3B2E - chains A and B of the 4 polymer chains in the assembly; structure by X-ray diffraction, 3.00 A resolution.

# Chain A (and B)
Protein: ATPase GET3
Source organism: Saccharomyces cerevisiae
Notes: EC 3.6.3.16; chain B of this document is another copy of the same molecule, construct and numbering; everything in this record applies to it too
Amino-acid sequence (362 residues; each row starts with the number of its first residue):
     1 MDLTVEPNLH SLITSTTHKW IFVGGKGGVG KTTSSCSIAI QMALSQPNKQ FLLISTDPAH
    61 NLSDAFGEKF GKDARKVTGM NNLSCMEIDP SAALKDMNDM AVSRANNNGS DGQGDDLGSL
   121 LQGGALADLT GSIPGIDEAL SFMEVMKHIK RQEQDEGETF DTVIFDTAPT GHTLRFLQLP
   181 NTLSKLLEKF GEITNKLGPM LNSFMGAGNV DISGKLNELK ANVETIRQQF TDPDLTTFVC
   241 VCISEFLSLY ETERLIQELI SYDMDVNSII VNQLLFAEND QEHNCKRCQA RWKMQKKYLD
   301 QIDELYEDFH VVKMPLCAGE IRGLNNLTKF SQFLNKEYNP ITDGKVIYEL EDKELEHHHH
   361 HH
Not modelled in the structure: 1-2, 100-125, 192-207, 352-362 (chain B: 1-3, 101-123, 352-362)
Residues lining bound ligands: ADP (adenosine-5'-diphosphate): G25, G27, G28, V29, G30, K31, T32, T33, N272, Q273, P315, L316, C317, G319, E320, I321, R322, F330

# Chain A / chain B interface
Residue-residue contacts (12):
  E245(A) with E245(B)
  L247(A) with K26(B); G27(B); L247(B)
  S248(A) with L247(B)
  R287(A) with L275(B); L316(B), hydrogen bond (side chain-backbone); I347(B); Y348(B)
  C288(A) with R287(B)
  R291(A) with R291(B)
  E351(A) with K286(B)
Also at the interface, not in a pair above, chain A (16 interface residues in all): K26, G27, F246, Y250, E251, D280, K286, L316, Y348
Also at the interface, not in a pair above, chain B (15 interface residues in all): F246, C317, A318, E351

# Summary
16 residues of chain A and 15 residues of chain B are in contact; the contacts include 1 hydrogen bond. Its
one hydrogen-bonded contact is R287(A)-L316(B). Ligands of chain A: ADP.
Chain A and chain B are both ATPase GET3 (Saccharomyces cerevisiae); the structure, Crystal structure of S.
cerevisiae Get3 in the open conformation in complex with Get1 cytosolic domain, was determined by X-ray
diffraction together with 3VLC from the same study.
